7AWF - chain A; structure by X-ray diffraction, 1.40 A resolution.

Chain A:
Molecule: Peptidyl-prolyl cis-trans isomerase FKBP5
Source organism: Homo sapiens
Notes: EC 5.2.1.8
Reference sequence: Q13451 (FKBP5_HUMAN); residues 16-140 here = UniProt positions 16-140
Sequence (128 residues; row label = number of the first residue in the row):
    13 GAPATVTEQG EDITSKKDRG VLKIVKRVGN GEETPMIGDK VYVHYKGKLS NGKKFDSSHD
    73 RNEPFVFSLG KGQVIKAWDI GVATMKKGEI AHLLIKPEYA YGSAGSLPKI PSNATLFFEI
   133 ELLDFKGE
Disordered / not traced: 140
Construct notes: expression tag (13-15); engineered mutation T19 (Ala in Q13451), A103 (Cys in Q13451), I107 (Cys in Q13451)
UniProt features mapped onto this chain:
  - modified residue: K28 (N6-acetyllysine)
  - mutagenesis: K28 (K28Q: Mimics acetylation; impaired interaction with AKT1 and PHLPP1; when associated with Q-155; K28R: Decreased acetylation; promotes interaction with AKT1 and PHLPP1; when associated with R-155)
Small-molecule neighbours: S8N ((2R,5S,12R)-12-cyclohexyl-2-[2-(3,4-dimethoxyphenyl)ethyl]-15,15,16-trimethyl-3,19-dioxa-10,13,16-triazatricyclo[18.3.1.05,10]tetracosa-1(24),20,22-triene-4,11,14,17-tetrone): Y57, G59, K60, L61, D68, S70, H71, F77, G84, Q85, V86, I87, W90, A112, Y113, K121, I122, L128, F130
From the paper describing this entry:
  - binding site for S8N: Y57
  - conformationally variable residues (loop rearrangement, side-chain flip): F67, D68, H71
  - contacts within the chain: Y57-H71 (hydrogen bond)
  - specificity-determining residues: H71 (proposed by the authors, not directly observed)

In short:
Ligands of chain A: compound S8N. Curated annotation (UniProt) lists one mutagenesis site. From the paper: a
binding site for S8N at Y57; the specificity determinant H71.
Chain A is Peptidyl-prolyl cis-trans isomerase FKBP5 (Homo sapiens); the structure, The Fk1 domain of FKBP51
in complex with
(2R,5S,12R)-12-cyclohexyl-2-[2-(3,4-dimethoxyphenyl)ethyl]-15,15,16-trimethyl-3,19-dioxa-10,13,16-triazatricyclo[18.3.1.0^5,^10]tetracosa-1(24),20,22-triene-4,11,14,17-tetrone,
was determined by X-ray diffraction, deposited together with 7AOT and 7AOU.
